PDB entry 5MMM | electron microscopy, 3.40 A resolution | chains A and C of the 61 polymer chains in the assembly

Chain A:
Molecule: 23S ribosomal RNA
Source organism: Spinacia oleracea
Sequence (2810 nucleotides; row label = number of the first residue in the row):
     1 UUCAAACGAG GAAAGGCUUA CGGUGGAUAC CUAGGCACCC AGAGACGAGG AAGGGCGUAU
    61 UAAUCGACGA AAUGCUUCGG GGAGUUGAAA AUAAGCAGAG AUCCGGAGAU UCCCGAAUAG
   121 GUCAACCUUU CGAACUUCUG CUGAAUCCAU GGGCAGGCAA GAGACAACCU GGCGAACUGA
   181 AACAUCUUAG UAGCCAGAGG AAAAGAAAGC AAAAGCGAUU CCCGUAGUAG CGGCGAGCGA
   241 AAUGGGAGCA GCCUAAACCG UGAAAACGGG GUUGUGGGAG AGCAAUACAA GCGUCGUGCU
   301 GCUAGGCGAA UCAGUGGAGU GCGGAACCCU AGAUGGUGAA AGUCCAGUAG CCGAAAGCAU
   361 CACUAGCUUA UGCUCUGACC CGAGUAGCAU GGGGCACGUG GAAUCCCGUG UGAAUCAGCA
   421 AGGACCACCU UGCAAGGCUA AAUACUCCUG GGUGACCGAU AGCGAAGUAG UACCGUGAGG
   481 GAAGGGUGAA AAGAACCCCC AUCGGGGAGU GAAAUAGAAC AUGAAACCGU AAGCUCUCAA
   541 GCAGUGGGAG GGGGACCAGA CCCUGACCGC GUGCCUGUUG AAGAAUGAGC CGGCGACUCA
   601 UAGGCAGUGG CUUGGUUAAG GGAACCCACC GGAGCCGUAG CGAAAGCGAG UCUUCAUAGG
   661 GCAAUUGUCA CUGCUUAUGG ACCCGAACCU GGGUGAUCUA UCCAUGACCA GGAUGAAGCU
   721 UGGGUGAAAC UAAGUGGAGG UCCGAACCGA CUGAUGUUGA AGAAUCAGCG GAUGAGUUGU
   781 GGUUAGGGGU GAAAUGCCAC UCGAACCCAG AGCUAGCUGG UUCUCCCCGA AAUGCGUUGA
   841 GGCGCAGCAG UUGACUGGAC AUCUAGGGGU AAAGCACUGU UUCGGUGCGG GCCGCGAGAG
   901 CGGUACCAAA UCGAGGCAAA CUCUGAAUAC UAGAUAUGAC CUCCAAAUAA CAGGGGUCAA
   961 GGUCGGCCAG UGAGACGAUG GGGGAUAAGC UUCAUCGUCG AGAGGGAAAC AGCCCGGAUC
  1021 ACCAGCUAAG GCCCCUAAAU GACCGCUCAG UGAUAAAGGA GGUAGGGGUG CAGAGACAGC
  1081 CAGGAGGUUU GCCUAGAAGC AGCCACCCUU GAAAGAGUGC GUAAUAGCUC ACUGAUCGAG
  1141 CGCUCUUGCG CCGAAGAUGA ACGGGGCUAA GCGGUCUGCC GAAGCUGUGG GAUGUAAAAA
  1201 AACAUCGGUA GGGGAGCGUU CCGUGUUAGG GAGAAACGCG UGCGUGAGCC GCGUUGGACG
  1261 AAGCGGAAGC GAGAAUGUCG GCUUGAGUAA CGCAAACAUU GGUGAGAAUC CAAUGCCCCG
  1321 AAAACCUAAG GGUUCCUCCG CAAGGUUCGU CCACGGAGGG UGAGUCAGGG CCUAAGAUCA
  1381 GGCCGAAAGG CGUAGUCGAU GGACAACAGG UGAAUAUUCC UGUACUACCC CUUGUUGGUC
  1441 CCGAGGGACG GAGGAGGCUA GGUUAGCCGA AAGAUGGUUA UCGGUUCAAG GACGCAAGGU
  1501 GACCCUGUUU UUCAGGGUAA GAAGGGGUAG AGAAAAUGCC UCGAGCCAAU GUUCGAGUAC
  1561 CAGGCGCUAC GGCGCUGAAG UAACCGAUGC CAUACUCCCA GGAAAAGCUC GAACGACCUU
  1621 CAACAAAAGG GUACCUGUAC CCGAAACCGA CACAGGUAGG UAGGUAGAGA AUACCUAGGG
  1681 GCGCGAGACA ACUCUCUCUA AGGAACUCGG CAAAAUAGCC CCGUAACUUC GGGAGAAGGG
  1741 GUGCCCCCUC ACAAAGGGGG UCGAAGUGAC CAGGCCCGGG CGACUGUUUA CCAAAAACAC
  1801 AGGUCUCCGC AAAGUCGUAA GACCAUGUAU GGGGGCUGAC GCCUGCCCAG UGCCGGAAGG
  1861 UCAAGGAAGU UGGUGACCUG AUGACAGGGG AGCCGGCGAC CGAAGCCCCG GUGAACGGCG
  1921 GCCGUAACUA UAACGGUCCU AAGGUAGCGA AAUUCCUUGU CGGGUAAGUU CCGACCCGCA
  1981 CGAAAGGCGU AACGAUCUGG GCACUGUCUC GGAGAGAGGC UCGGUGAAAU AGACAUGUCU
  2041 GUGAAGAUGC GGACUACCUG CACCUGGACA GAAAGACCCU AUGAAGCUUU ACUGUUCCCU
  2101 GGGAUUGGCU UUGGGCUUUU CCUGCGCAGC UUAGGUGGAA GGCGAAGAAG GCCCCCUUCC
  2161 GGGGGGGCCC GAGCCAUCAG UGAGAUACCA CUCUGGAAGA GCUAGAAUUC UAACCUUGUG
  2221 UCAGGACCUA CGGGCCAAGG GACAUUCUCA GGUAGACAGU UUCUAUGGGG CGUAGGCCUC
  2281 CCAAAAGGUA ACGGAGGCGU GCAAAGGUUU CCUCGGGCCG GACGGAGAUU GGCCCUCGAG
  2341 UGCAAAGGCA GAAGGGAGCU UGACUGCAAG ACCCACCCGU CGAGCAGGGA CGAAAGUCGG
  2401 CCUUAGUGAU CCGACGGUGC CGAGUGGAAG GGCCGUCGCU CAACGGAUAA AAGUUACUCU
  2461 AGGGAUAACA GGCUGAUCUU CCCCAAGAGU UCACAUCGAC GGGAAGGUUU GGCACCUCGA
  2521 UGUCGGCUCU UCGCCACCUG GGGCUGUAGU AUGUUCCAAG GGUUGGGCUG UUCGCCCAUU
  2581 AAAGCGGUAC GUGAGCUGGG UUCAGAACGU CGUGAGACAG UUCGGUCCAU AUCCGGUGUG
  2641 GGCGUUAGAG CAUUGAGAGG ACCUUUCCCU AGUACGAGAG GACCGGGAAG GACGCACCUC
  2701 UGGUGUACCA GUUAUCGUGC CCACGGUAAA CGCUGGGUAG CCAAGUGCGG AGCGGAUAAC
  2761 UGCUGAAAGC AUCUAAGUAG UAAGCCCACC CCAAGAUGAG UGCUCUCCUA
Unresolved in the structure: 1, 515, 896-900, 1751-1755
Bound ions: Mg2+ site 1 near A9 (its only coordinating residue here); Mg2+ site 2 near G11 (its only coordinating residue here); Mg2+ site 3 near G15 (its only coordinating residue here); Mg2+ site 4 near U24 (its only coordinating residue here); Mg2+ site 5: C30, G1260; Mg2+ site 6 near A45 (its only coordinating residue here); Mg2+ site 7 near A52 (its only coordinating residue here); Mg2+ site 8 near A71 (its only coordinating residue here); Mg2+ site 9 near U118 (its only coordinating residue here); Mg2+ site 10 near C148 (its only coordinating residue here); Mg2+ site 11: A160, G161; Mg2+ site 12: C177, U2260; 227 more Mg2+ sites not listed

Chain C:
Name: 50S ribosomal protein L2, chloroplastic
Source organism: Spinacia oleracea
UniProtKB: P06509 (RK2_SPIOL); numbering as in UniProt (aligned over 1-272)
Amino-acid sequence (272 residues; row label = number of the first residue in the row):
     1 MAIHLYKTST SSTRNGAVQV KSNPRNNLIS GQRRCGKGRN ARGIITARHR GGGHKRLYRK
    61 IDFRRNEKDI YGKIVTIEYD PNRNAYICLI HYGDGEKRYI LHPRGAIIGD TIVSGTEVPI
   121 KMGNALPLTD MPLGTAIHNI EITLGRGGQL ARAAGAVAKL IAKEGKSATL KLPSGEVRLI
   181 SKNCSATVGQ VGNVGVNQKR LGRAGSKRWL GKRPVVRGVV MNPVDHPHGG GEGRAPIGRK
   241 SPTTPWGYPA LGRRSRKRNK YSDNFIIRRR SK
Unresolved in the structure: 1-18, 272
Bound ions: Mg2+: Val215 (shared with A1799(A), C1800(A), G1838(A) of chain A)
Curated features (UniProtKB/Swiss-Prot):
  - modified residue: Ala2 (N-methylalanine)

How chain A and chain C interact:
Pairs across the interface - 259 pairs, chain A then chain C:
  U701(A) - Arg39(C)  hydrogen bond to the base
  U701(A) - Arg213(C)  phosphate contact
  C702(A) - Arg39(C)  hydrogen bond to the sugar
  C702(A) - Gly51(C)  phosphate contact
  C702(A) - Gly52(C)  phosphate contact
  C702(A) - Arg213(C)  salt bridge to the phosphate
  C703(A) - Cys35(C)  sugar contact
  C703(A) - Gly51(C)  phosphate contact
  C703(A) - Gly52(C)  hydrogen bond to the phosphate
  A704(A) - Arg33(C)  salt bridge to the phosphate
  U705(A) - Lys55(C)  salt bridge to the phosphate
  G740(A) - Arg203(C)  salt bridge to the phosphate
  G740(A) - Ala204(C)  hydrogen bond to the base
  G740(A) - Gly205(C)  hydrogen bond to the base
  A775(A) - Arg203(C)  salt bridge to the phosphate
  A775(A) - Ala204(C)  base contact
  A775(A) - Gly205(C)  phosphate contact
  A775(A) - Arg208(C)  hydrogen bond to the base
  A775(A) - Trp209(C)  hydrogen bond to the phosphate
  A775(A) - Pro214(C)  base contact
  U784(A) - Arg42(C)  sugar contact
  U784(A) - Gly43(C)  sugar contact
  A785(A) - Arg42(C)  salt bridge to the phosphate
  G786(A) - Arg42(C)  salt bridge to the phosphate
  G788(A) - Arg42(C)  hydrogen bond to the sugar
  G789(A) - Ile44(C)  phosphate contact
  U790(A) - Ile44(C)  phosphate contact
  U790(A) - Ile45(C)  hydrogen bond to the phosphate
  G791(A) - Ile45(C)  phosphate contact
  G791(A) - Arg213(C)  salt bridge to the phosphate
  G791(A) - Asp225(C)  hydrogen bond to the base
  A792(A) - Arg208(C)  base contact
  A792(A) - Arg213(C)  salt bridge to the phosphate
  A792(A) - Pro214(C)  sugar contact
  A792(A) - Val216(C)  sugar contact
  A793(A) - Val216(C)  base contact
  A793(A) - Val220(C)  sugar contact
  A793(A) - Met221(C)  base contact
  A793(A) - Asp225(C)  base contact
  U795(A) - Asn222(C)  hydrogen bond to the phosphate
  U795(A) - Val224(C)  base contact
  A1375(A) - Cys35(C)  sugar contact
  G1445(A) - Asn27(C)  hydrogen bond to the phosphate
  C1449(A) - Arg25(C)  salt bridge to the phosphate
  G1530(A) - Gly93(C)  hydrogen bond to the base
  A1531(A) - Asp94(C)  hydrogen bond to the base
  G1532(A) - Asp94(C)  hydrogen bond to the base
  A1536(A) - Asp94(C)  base contact
  A1536(A) - Gly95(C)  hydrogen bond to the sugar
  A1536(A) - Lys97(C)  phosphate contact
  U1537(A) - Tyr92(C)  hydrogen bond to the sugar
  U1537(A) - Gly95(C)  sugar contact
  U1537(A) - Lys97(C)  salt bridge to the phosphate
  A1600(A) - His54(C)  base contact
  A1600(A) - Lys199(C)  salt bridge to the phosphate
  A1600(A) - Trp209(C)  stacking on the base
  A1600(A) - Leu210(C)  sugar contact
  G1601(A) - Val20(C)  base contact
  G1601(A) - Ser22(C)  base contact
  G1601(A) - His54(C)  phosphate contact
  G1601(A) - Lys55(C)  sugar contact
  G1601(A) - Arg56(C)  salt bridge to the phosphate
  G1601(A) - Arg59(C)  hydrogen bond to the sugar
  G1601(A) - Tyr79(C)  stacking on the base
  G1601(A) - Pro81(C)  phosphate contact
  G1602(A) - His54(C)  sugar contact
  G1602(A) - Lys55(C)  sugar contact
  G1602(A) - Arg56(C)  phosphate contact
  G1602(A) - Leu57(C)  hydrogen bond to the phosphate
  G1602(A) - Arg59(C)  salt bridge to the phosphate
  G1602(A) - Pro81(C)  phosphate contact
  A1603(A) - Gly31(C)  phosphate contact
  A1603(A) - Lys55(C)  salt bridge to the phosphate
  A1604(A) - Ser30(C)  phosphate contact
  A1604(A) - Gly31(C)  hydrogen bond to the phosphate
  A1604(A) - Gln32(C)  phosphate contact
  A1605(A) - Gln32(C)  phosphate contact
  A1797(A) - Arg234(C)  salt bridge to the phosphate
  C1798(A) - Arg217(C)  salt bridge to the phosphate
  C1798(A) - Val220(C)  sugar contact
  C1798(A) - Arg234(C)  salt bridge to the phosphate
  A1799(A) - Pro214(C)  phosphate contact
  A1799(A) - Val215(C)  phosphate contact
  A1799(A) - Val216(C)  phosphate contact
  A1799(A) - Arg217(C)  salt bridge to the phosphate
  C1800(A) - Ala204(C)  sugar contact
  C1800(A) - Pro214(C)  phosphate contact
  C1800(A) - Val215(C)  hydrogen bond to the phosphate
  A1801(A) - Leu201(C)  phosphate contact
  A1801(A) - Gly202(C)  hydrogen bond to the sugar
  A1801(A) - Arg203(C)  sugar contact
  A1801(A) - Lys207(C)  phosphate contact
  A1801(A) - Lys212(C)  salt bridge to the phosphate
  G1802(A) - Arg200(C)  hydrogen bond to the sugar
  G1802(A) - Leu201(C)  hydrogen bond to the phosphate
  U1806(A) - Ala250(C)  sugar contact
  U1806(A) - Leu251(C)  sugar contact
  U1806(A) - Gly252(C)  hydrogen bond to the sugar
  C1807(A) - Arg253(C)  sugar contact
  C1807(A) - Arg254(C)  salt bridge to the phosphate
  C1807(A) - Ser255(C)  hydrogen bond to the sugar
  C1807(A) - Arg269(C)  salt bridge to the phosphate
  C1807(A) - Arg270(C)  salt bridge to the phosphate
  C1808(A) - Arg254(C)  phosphate contact
  C1808(A) - Ser255(C)  hydrogen bond to the phosphate
  C1808(A) - Arg256(C)  hydrogen bond to the phosphate
  C1808(A) - Arg269(C)  salt bridge to the phosphate
  C1808(A) - Arg270(C)  salt bridge to the phosphate
  G1809(A) - Leu150(C)  base contact
  G1809(A) - Leu172(C)  base contact
  G1809(A) - Pro173(C)  base contact
  G1809(A) - Ser174(C)  hydrogen bond to the base
  G1809(A) - Glu176(C)  hydrogen bond to the sugar
  G1809(A) - Arg178(C)  hydrogen bond to the sugar
  G1809(A) - Arg256(C)  salt bridge to the phosphate
  G1809(A) - Ile266(C)  sugar contact
  G1809(A) - Arg270(C)  salt bridge to the phosphate
  C1810(A) - Ile142(C)  sugar contact
  C1810(A) - Gln149(C)  hydrogen bond to the sugar
  C1810(A) - Arg178(C)  salt bridge to the phosphate
  C1810(A) - Arg256(C)  salt bridge to the phosphate
  C1810(A) - Lys260(C)  phosphate contact
  C1810(A) - Ser262(C)  hydrogen bond to the phosphate
  A1811(A) - Arg146(C)  salt bridge to the phosphate
  A1811(A) - Gln149(C)  hydrogen bond to the phosphate
  A1811(A) - Tyr261(C)  stacking on the base
  A1812(A) - Lys257(C)  salt bridge to the phosphate
  A1812(A) - Lys260(C)  hydrogen bond to the phosphate
  A1813(A) - Ser255(C)  hydrogen bond to the sugar
  A1813(A) - Lys257(C)  salt bridge to the phosphate
  A1813(A) - Lys260(C)  salt bridge to the phosphate
  G1814(A) - Trp246(C)  sugar contact
  G1814(A) - Ser255(C)  phosphate contact
  U1815(A) - Thr46(C)  base contact
  U1815(A) - Trp246(C)  sugar contact
  U1815(A) - Tyr248(C)  phosphate contact
  C1816(A) - Asn40(C)  base contact
  C1816(A) - Arg42(C)  hydrogen bond to the phosphate
  C1816(A) - Ile44(C)  sugar contact
  C1816(A) - Trp246(C)  phosphate contact
  G1817(A) - Arg42(C)  salt bridge to the phosphate
  A1822(A) - Arg34(C)  sugar contact
  A1822(A) - Asn40(C)  sugar contact
  A1822(A) - Ala41(C)  hydrogen bond to the sugar
  C1823(A) - Arg34(C)  sugar contact
  C1823(A) - Gly38(C)  hydrogen bond to the sugar
  C1823(A) - Arg39(C)  sugar contact
  C1823(A) - Asn40(C)  sugar contact
  C1823(A) - Thr46(C)  hydrogen bond to the sugar
  C1823(A) - Ala47(C)  sugar contact
  C1824(A) - Lys37(C)  phosphate contact
  C1824(A) - Gly38(C)  hydrogen bond to the phosphate
  C1824(A) - Ala47(C)  sugar contact
  C1824(A) - Arg50(C)  hydrogen bond to the phosphate
  A1825(A) - Arg50(C)  salt bridge to the phosphate
  U1826(A) - Arg34(C)  phosphate contact
  U1826(A) - Lys37(C)  salt bridge to the phosphate
  U1826(A) - Tyr58(C)  base contact
  G1827(A) - Tyr58(C)  phosphate contact
  G1827(A) - Phe63(C)  phosphate contact
  G1827(A) - Arg83(C)  salt bridge to the phosphate
  G1827(A) - Arg152(C)  salt bridge to the phosphate
  U1828(A) - Arg83(C)  salt bridge to the phosphate
  U1828(A) - Gln149(C)  hydrogen bond to the sugar
  U1828(A) - Leu150(C)  sugar contact
  U1828(A) - Ala151(C)  hydrogen bond to the sugar
  U1828(A) - Arg152(C)  salt bridge to the phosphate
  A1829(A) - Ala151(C)  hydrogen bond to the phosphate
  A1829(A) - Arg152(C)  hydrogen bond to the phosphate
  A1829(A) - Ala153(C)  hydrogen bond to the phosphate
  A1829(A) - Ala156(C)  phosphate contact
  A1829(A) - Pro173(C)  sugar contact
  A1829(A) - Ser174(C)  hydrogen bond to the sugar
  A1829(A) - Arg270(C)  base contact
  U1830(A) - Asn84(C)  hydrogen bond to the sugar
  U1830(A) - Ala154(C)  hydrogen bond to the sugar
  U1830(A) - Gly155(C)  base contact
  U1830(A) - Val194(C)  hydrogen bond to the base
  U1830(A) - Asn197(C)  hydrogen bond to the sugar
  G1831(A) - Asn84(C)  hydrogen bond to the phosphate
  G1832(A) - Arg50(C)  hydrogen bond to the phosphate
  G1833(A) - Arg50(C)  salt bridge to the phosphate
  G1834(A) - Arg48(C)  salt bridge to the phosphate
  G1834(A) - His49(C)  salt bridge to the phosphate
  G1834(A) - Thr244(C)  sugar contact
  G1834(A) - Pro245(C)  phosphate contact
  G1834(A) - Leu251(C)  base contact
  G1835(A) - Arg48(C)  salt bridge to the phosphate
  G1835(A) - His226(C)  salt bridge to the phosphate
  G1835(A) - His228(C)  hydrogen bond to the phosphate
  G1835(A) - Pro242(C)  sugar contact
  G1835(A) - Thr243(C)  sugar contact
  G1835(A) - Pro245(C)  phosphate contact
  G1835(A) - Ala250(C)  sugar contact
  C1836(A) - Arg217(C)  phosphate contact
  C1836(A) - Gly218(C)  hydrogen bond to the phosphate
  C1836(A) - Val219(C)  hydrogen bond to the phosphate
  C1836(A) - His228(C)  salt bridge to the phosphate
  U1837(A) - Arg217(C)  salt bridge to the phosphate
  G1838(A) - Arg217(C)  base contact
  A1839(A) - Arg200(C)  phosphate contact
  C1840(A) - Arg200(C)  salt bridge to the phosphate
  G1852(A) - Lys240(C)  sugar contact
  G1852(A) - Ser241(C)  sugar contact
  C1853(A) - Leu251(C)  sugar contact
  C1853(A) - Gly252(C)  hydrogen bond to the sugar
  C1854(A) - Gly252(C)  sugar contact
  C1854(A) - Arg253(C)  phosphate contact
  C1854(A) - Arg254(C)  hydrogen bond to the sugar
  G1855(A) - Arg254(C)  salt bridge to the phosphate
  A1915(A) - Pro242(C)  sugar contact
  C1916(A) - Ile237(C)  phosphate contact
  G1917(A) - Pro236(C)  phosphate contact
  G1917(A) - Ile237(C)  hydrogen bond to the phosphate
  A1985(A) - Arg234(C)  sugar contact
  A1985(A) - Ala235(C)  sugar contact
  A1985(A) - Pro236(C)  base contact
  C2087(A) - Pro223(C)  phosphate contact
  U2088(A) - Pro223(C)  phosphate contact
  U2089(A) - Arg239(C)  salt bridge to the phosphate
  U2090(A) - Lys240(C)  salt bridge to the phosphate
  C2097(A) - Tyr248(C)  hydrogen bond to the base
  C2099(A) - Arg258(C)  sugar contact
  U2100(A) - Asn259(C)  phosphate contact
  U2217(A) - Thr143(C)  sugar contact
  U2217(A) - Arg146(C)  phosphate contact
  G2218(A) - Arg64(C)  phosphate contact
  G2218(A) - Arg146(C)  salt bridge to the phosphate
  U2219(A) - Arg64(C)  salt bridge to the phosphate
  G2220(A) - Arg64(C)  salt bridge to the phosphate
  G2220(A) - Asn66(C)  hydrogen bond to the phosphate
  A2238(A) - Leu144(C)  sugar contact
  G2240(A) - Lys166(C)  salt bridge to the phosphate
  G2240(A) - Phe265(C)  phosphate contact
  G2241(A) - Asn264(C)  hydrogen bond to the phosphate
  A2244(A) - Asn259(C)  phosphate contact
  A2254(A) - Trp246(C)  base contact
  A2254(A) - Gly247(C)  base contact
  A2254(A) - Tyr248(C)  hydrogen bond to the base
  G2255(A) - Arg239(C)  phosphate contact
  A2256(A) - Arg239(C)  salt bridge to the phosphate
  A2256(A) - Trp246(C)  sugar contact
  A2256(A) - Gly247(C)  sugar contact
  A2607(A) - Glu232(C)  phosphate contact
  A2607(A) - Gly233(C)  phosphate contact
  A2607(A) - Arg234(C)  hydrogen bond to the phosphate
  C2608(A) - Gly233(C)  phosphate contact
  C2608(A) - Arg234(C)  salt bridge to the phosphate
  U2613(A) - Gly238(C)  hydrogen bond to the sugar
  G2614(A) - Gly238(C)  sugar contact
  A2615(A) - Pro223(C)  phosphate contact
  A2615(A) - Gly229(C)  phosphate contact
  A2615(A) - Gly230(C)  phosphate contact
  A2615(A) - Gly231(C)  phosphate contact
  G2616(A) - Gly230(C)  phosphate contact
  G2616(A) - Gly231(C)  base contact
  G2616(A) - Glu232(C)  hydrogen bond to the base
  A2617(A) - Glu232(C)  phosphate contact
  C2618(A) - Glu232(C)  base contact
Other interface residues (no listed pair), chain A (115 interface residues in all): U783, A794, A804, G1376, C1391, G1392, G1450, G1538, C1599, C1805, U1851, G1986, C2098
Other interface residues (no listed pair), chain C (139 interface residues in all): Lys21, Ile29, Gly36, Lys60, His91, Glu96, Gly145, Gln190, Val196, Pro227

In short:
Chain A and chain C form an interface of 115 and 139 residues respectively; the contacts include 67 hydrogen
bonds, 57 salt bridges and 3 aromatic stacking contacts. Among the polar pairs are U701(A)-Arg39(C),
G740(A)-Ala204(C) and G740(A)-Gly205(C). C30(A) and G1260(A) form the Mg2+ site 5.
Here chain A is 23S ribosomal RNA and chain C is 50S ribosomal protein L2, chloroplastic, both from Spinacia
oleracea. Entry 5MMM (Structure of the 70S chloroplast ribosome) was determined by electron microscopy
together with 5MMI and 5MMJ from the same study.
